Entry 9K41 (electron microscopy, 2.81 A resolution); this record covers chains E and J of the 10 polymer chains in the assembly.

Chain E:
Protein: Histone H3.1
Source organism: Arabidopsis thaliana
UniProtKB: P59226 (H31_ARATH); residues 0-135 here correspond to UniProt positions 1-136 (UniProt number = residue number + 1)
Sequence (136 residues; row label = number of the first residue in the row; numbering starts at 0):
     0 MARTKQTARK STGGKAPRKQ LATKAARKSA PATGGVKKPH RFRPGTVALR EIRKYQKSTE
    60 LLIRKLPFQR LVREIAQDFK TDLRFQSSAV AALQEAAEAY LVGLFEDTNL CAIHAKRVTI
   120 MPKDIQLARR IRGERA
Unresolved in the structure: 0-37, 134-135
UniProt features mapped onto this chain:
  - site: Lys14 (Not N6-methylated), Lys27 (Not N6-acetylated), Ala31 (Recognition by ATXR5 and ATXR6), Lys36 (Not N6-acetylated)
  - modified residue: Lys4 (N6,N6,N6-trimethyllysine), Lys9 (N6,N6,N6-trimethyllysine), Ser10 (Phosphoserine), Thr11 (Phosphothreonine), Lys14 (N6-acetyllysine), Lys18 (N6-acetyllysine), Lys23 (N6-acetyllysine), Lys27 (N6,N6,N6-trimethyllysine), Ser28 (Phosphoserine), Lys36 (N6,N6,N6-trimethyllysine)

Chain J:
Molecule: 15.2.2 DNA
Sequence (147 nucleotides; each row starts with the number of its first residue; numbers below 1 keep their minus sign (DT-73 is residue -73)):
   -73 TTAATGCTTG TGCCTTTATT AAAGAGGAAA GTTGCGGTGG ATTAAAGCAC CATCGTGCGG
   -13 AGAATACGAT AAGGCTCTTG CTTCATTTGA AGTTATTGAC AGTTGAATCG AGCCGCTCAA
    47 TTGGTCAATT ATGGAGTCAA TAAAGGT
Unresolved in the structure: -73, 73

How chain E and chain J interact:
Residue-residue contacts - 24 pairs, chain E then chain J:
  Arg40(E) with DA70(J), sugar contact
  Arg42(E) with DA-5(J), phosphate contact; DA70(J), hydrogen bond to the phosphate; DG71(J), salt bridge to the phosphate
  Pro43(E) with DA-5(J), sugar contact
  Thr45(E) with DA69(J), sugar contact; DA70(J), hydrogen bond to the phosphate
  Arg63(E) with DG-14(J), sugar contact; DA-13(J), phosphate contact
  Arg72(E) with DC-23(J), salt bridge to the phosphate
  Arg83(E) with DC-24(J), phosphate contact; DC-23(J), phosphate contact
  Phe84(E) with DC-24(J), sugar contact; DC-23(J), hydrogen bond to the phosphate
  Gln85(E) with DC-24(J), phosphate contact
  Ser86(E) with DC-24(J), phosphate contact
  Arg116(E) with DA-3(J), phosphate contact; DA-2(J), phosphate contact
  Val117(E) with DT-4(J), phosphate contact; DA-3(J), hydrogen bond to the phosphate
  Thr118(E) with DT-4(J), phosphate contact; DA-3(J), hydrogen bond to the phosphate
  Met120(E) with DA-3(J), phosphate contact; DA-2(J), phosphate contact
Interface residues without a listed pair, chain E (19 interface residues in all): His39, Phe41, Leu82, Lys115, Lys122

Summary:
19 residues of chain E face 11 of chain J across their interface, with 5 hydrogen bonds and 2 salt bridges.
Among the polar pairs are Arg42(E)-DA70(J), Thr45(E)-DA70(J) and Phe84(E)-DC-23(J).
Here chain E is Histone H3.1 (Arabidopsis thaliana) and chain J is 15.2.2 DNA. Entry 9K41 (Cryo-EM structure
of Arabidopsis thaliana H2A.W-nucleosome with Arabidopsis native 147bp DNA 15.2.2 (C2 symmetry)) was
determined by electron microscopy, deposited together with 9K40 and 9K42.
